PDB entry 5AWG | X-ray diffraction, 4.28 A resolution (low resolution: residue-level contacts below are approximate; hydrogen-bond / salt-bridge calls are withheld) | chains B and D of the 4 polymer chains in the assembly

# Chain B
Name: FeS cluster assembly protein SufD
Organism: Escherichia coli (strain K12)
UniProt: P77689 (SUFD_ECOLI); residue numbers follow UniProt; this construct covers 1-423
Sequence (423 residues; each row starts with the number of its first residue):
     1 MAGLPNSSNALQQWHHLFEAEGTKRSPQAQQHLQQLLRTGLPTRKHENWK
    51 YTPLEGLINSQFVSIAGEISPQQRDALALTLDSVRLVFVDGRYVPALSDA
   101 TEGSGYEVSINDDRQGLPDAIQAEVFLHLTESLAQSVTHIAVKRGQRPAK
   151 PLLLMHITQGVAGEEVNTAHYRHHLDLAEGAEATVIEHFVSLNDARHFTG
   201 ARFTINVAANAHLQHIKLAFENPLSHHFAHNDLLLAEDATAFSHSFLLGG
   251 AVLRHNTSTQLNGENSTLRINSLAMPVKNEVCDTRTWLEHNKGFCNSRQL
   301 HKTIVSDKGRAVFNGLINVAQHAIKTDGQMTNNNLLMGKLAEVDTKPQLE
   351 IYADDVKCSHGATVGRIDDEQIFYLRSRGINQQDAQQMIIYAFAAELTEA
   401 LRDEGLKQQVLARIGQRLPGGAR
Disordered / not traced: 1-60, 422-423
Metal / ion sites: Hg2+: Cys358, Ser359
Reported in the primary citation:
  - Hg2+ coordination: Cys358

# Chain D
Name: Probable ATP-dependent transporter SufC
Organism: Escherichia coli (strain K12)
UniProt: P77499 (SUFC_ECOLI); residue numbers follow UniProt; this construct covers 1-248
Sequence (248 residues; numbered 1 to 248; the number before each row is that of its first residue):
     1 MLSIKDLHVSVEDKAILRGLSLDVHPGEVHAIMGPNGSGKSTLSATLAGR
    51 EDYEVTGGTVEFKGKDLLALSPEDRAGEGIFMAFQYPVEIPGVSNQFFLQ
   101 TALNAVRSYRGQETLDRFDFQDLMEEKIALLKMPEDLLTRSVNVGFSGGE
   151 KKRNDILQMAVLEPELCILDESDSGLDIDALKVVADGVNSLRDGKRSFII
   201 VTHYQRILDYIKPDYVHVLYQGRIVKSGDFTLVKQLEEQGYGWLTEQQ
Disordered / not traced: 236-248
Swiss-Prot annotation at these positions:
  - binding site (ATP): Gly34 to Ser41
Reported in the primary citation:
  - catalytic residues: Lys40, Glu171, His203
  - mutagenesis - K40R, E171Q, H203A: abolished catalytic activity on ATP
  - mutagenesis - K40R, E171Q, H203A: unchanged stability
  - mutagenesis - K40R, E171Q, H203A: abolished growth

# Interface between chain B and chain D
Pairs across the interface - 34 pairs, chain B then chain D:
  Glu370(B) - Val88(D)
  Gln371(B) - Val88(D)
  Gln371(B) - Ile90(D)
  Phe373(B) - Ala48(D)
  Phe373(B) - Gly49(D)
  Phe373(B) - Arg50(D)
  Phe373(B) - Phe84(D)
  Tyr374(B) - Phe84(D)
  Tyr374(B) - Pro87(D)
  Tyr374(B) - Val88(D)
  Tyr374(B) - Asp155(D)
  Leu375(B) - Ile90(D)
  Leu375(B) - Phe98(D)
  Arg376(B) - Glu51(D)
  Arg376(B) - Pro72(D)
  Arg376(B) - Glu73(D)
  Ser377(B) - Phe84(D)
  Arg378(B) - Ala76(D)
  Arg378(B) - Phe98(D)
  Arg378(B) - Val106(D)
  Arg378(B) - Asp155(D)
  Arg378(B) - Gln158(D)
  Arg378(B) - Leu162(D)
  Gly379(B) - Glu73(D)
  Gly379(B) - Ala76(D)
  Gly379(B) - Ala105(D)
  Ile380(B) - Glu73(D)
  Ile380(B) - Phe98(D)
  Ile380(B) - Ala102(D)
  Asn381(B) - Glu73(D)
  Met388(B) - Val93(D)
  Met388(B) - Phe98(D)
  Ala392(B) - Gly92(D)
  Ala392(B) - Val93(D)
Other interface residues (no listed pair), chain B (16 interface residues in all): Asp368, Gln382, Asp384
Other interface residues (no listed pair), chain D (28 interface residues in all): Ala45, Ile80, Phe81, Glu89, Pro91, Phe97, Thr101, Asn143

# Overview
The interface between chain B and chain D involves 16 residues on one side and 28 on the other. Cys358(B) and
Ser359(B) form the Hg2+ site. Curated annotation (UniProt) lists 8 ATP-binding residues on chain D. From the
paper: catalytic residues Lys40(D), Glu171(D) and His203(D); K40R, E171Q and H203A of chain D abolish
catalytic activity on ATP.
Chain B is FeS cluster assembly protein SufD and chain D is Probable ATP-dependent transporter SufC, both from
Escherichia coli (strain K12); the structure, Crystal structure of Hg-bound SufB-SufC-SufD complex from
Escherichia coli, was determined by X-ray diffraction, deposited together with 5AWF.
